1YKL - chains K and L of the 12 polymer chains in the assembly; structure by X-ray diffraction, 2.25 A resolution.

== Chain K ==
Protein: Protocatechuate 3,4-dioxygenase alpha chain
From: Pseudomonas putida
Notes: EC 1.13.11.3
UniProt: P00436 (PCXA_PSEPU); residues 1-200 here = UniProt positions 1-200
Chain sequence (200 residues; row label = number of the first residue in the row):
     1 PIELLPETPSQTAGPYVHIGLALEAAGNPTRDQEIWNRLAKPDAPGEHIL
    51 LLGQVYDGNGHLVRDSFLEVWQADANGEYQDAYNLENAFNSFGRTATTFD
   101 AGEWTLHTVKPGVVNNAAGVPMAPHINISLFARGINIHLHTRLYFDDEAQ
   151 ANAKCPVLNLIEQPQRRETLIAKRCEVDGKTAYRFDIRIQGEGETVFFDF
Small-molecule neighbours: 3,4-dihydroxybenzoic acid (DHB): Thr-12, Gly-14, Pro-15, Arg-133, Gly-134

== Chain L ==
Protein: Protocatechuate 3,4-dioxygenase beta chain
From: Pseudomonas putida
Notes: EC 1.13.11.3
UniProt: P00437 (PCXB_PSEPU); residues 301-538 here correspond to UniProt positions 1-238 (UniProt number = residue number - 300)
Chain sequence (238 residues; numbered 301 to 538; the number before each row is that of its first residue):
   301 PAQDNSRFVIRDRNWHPKALTPDYKTSIARSPRQALVSIPQSISETTGPN
   351 FSHLGFGAHDHDLLLNFNNGGLPIGERIIVAGRVVDQYGKPVPNTLVEMW
   401 QANAGGRCRHKNDRYLAPLDPNFGGVGRCLTDSDGYYSFRTIKPGPYPWR
   451 NGPNDWRPAHIHFGISGPSIATKLITQLYFEGDPLIPMCPIVKSIANPEA
   501 VQQLIAKLDMNNANPMDCLAYRFDIVLRGQRKTHFENC
Construct notes: engineered mutation Cys-408 (Tyr108 in P00437)
Metal / ion sites: Fe ion: Tyr-447, His-460, His-462 (together with 3,4-dihydroxybenzoic acid)
Small-molecule neighbours: 3,4-dihydroxybenzoic acid (DHB): Tyr-324, Thr-326, Tyr-447, Trp-449, Arg-457, His-460, His-462, Gln-477, Ile-491

== Interface between chain K and chain L ==
Contacting residue pairs (155):
  Leu-4(K) with Gln-387(L)
  Leu-5(K) with Gln-387(L), hydrogen bond (backbone-side chain); Val-526(L), hydrophobic
  Pro-6(K) with Trp-315(L), hydrophobic; Gln-387(L); Gln-503(L); Val-526(L)
  Glu-7(K) with Arg-311(L), salt bridge; Trp-315(L), hydrogen bond (backbone-side chain); His-316(L), salt bridge; Gln-387(L); Leu-474(L); Gln-503(L); Val-526(L); Arg-528(L)
  Thr-8(K) with His-316(L); Leu-474(L); Thr-476(L); Gln-503(L); Leu-504(L); Ile-525(L); Val-526(L), hydrogen bond (backbone-backbone)
  Pro-9(K) with Trp-315(L); His-316(L); Thr-476(L), hydrogen bond (backbone-side chain); Ile-495(L), hydrophobic; Ala-500(L), hydrophobic; Leu-504(L)
  Ser-10(K) with His-316(L), hydrogen bond (backbone-side chain); Pro-317(L); Ile-475(L)
  Gln-11(K) with Ile-475(L), hydrogen bond (backbone-backbone); Thr-476(L); Gln-477(L); Tyr-479(L), hydrogen bond; Ile-491(L); Ser-494(L); Ile-495(L); Leu-504(L)
  Thr-12(K) with Tyr-324(L); Gln-477(L), hydrogen bond (backbone-side chain)
  Ala-13(K) with Trp-400(L); His-462(L); Ile-475(L), hydrophobic
  Tyr-16(K) with Trp-400(L); Cys-408(L), hydrophobic; His-410(L); Asp-413(L); Tyr-447(L)
  Val-17(K) with Trp-400(L), hydrophobic
  Ile-19(K) with Trp-400(L); Cys-408(L), hydrophobic; Arg-409(L); His-410(L); Val-426(L)
  Gly-20(K) with Trp-400(L); Val-426(L)
  Leu-21(K) with Glu-398(L); Trp-400(L), hydrophobic; Ile-475(L), hydrophobic
  Ala-26(K) with Lys-411(L), hydrogen bond (backbone-side chain)
  Asn-28(K) with Arg-409(L), hydrogen bond (side chain-backbone); Lys-411(L)
  Arg-31(K) with Val-426(L); Arg-428(L)
  Gln-33(K) with Leu-354(L); Gly-355(L), hydrogen bond (side chain-backbone); Arg-428(L), hydrogen bond (backbone-side chain)
  Ile-35(K) with Phe-351(L), hydrophobic
  Asp-57(K) with Ala-329(L)
  Gly-58(K) with Ala-329(L), hydrogen bond (backbone-backbone)
  Val-63(K) with Arg-330(L)
  Asp-65(K) with Arg-330(L), salt bridge
  Glu-69(K) with Lys-473(L), salt bridge
  Trp-71(K) with Ser-344(L), hydrogen bond (side chain-backbone); Thr-347(L), hydrogen bond; Gly-348(L); Pro-349(L); Ile-470(L)
  Glu-78(K) with Pro-301(L)
  Tyr-79(K) with Pro-301(L); Ala-302(L), hydrogen bond (backbone-backbone); Ser-344(L), hydrogen bond; Thr-347(L)
  Asp-81(K) with Gly-348(L); Pro-349(L); Asn-350(L), hydrogen bond (backbone-backbone)
  Tyr-83(K) with Asn-350(L), hydrogen bond (backbone-backbone); His-353(L)
  Asn-84(K) with His-353(L)
  Phe-92(K) with Pro-349(L), hydrophobic; Phe-351(L), hydrophobic
  Arg-94(K) with Glu-398(L), salt bridge
  Phe-99(K) with Asn-412(L)
  Val-114(K) with Ile-343(L), hydrophobic; Ser-344(L)
  Asn-115(K) with Ile-343(L)
  Ala-117(K) with Arg-307(L); Asn-537(L), hydrogen bond (backbone-side chain)
  Ala-118(K) with Asn-537(L)
  Met-122(K) with Ser-342(L); Ser-344(L)
  His-125(K) with Ser-344(L), hydrogen bond
  Asn-127(K) with Ser-344(L); Glu-345(L); Ile-470(L)
  Phe-131(K) with Lys-473(L); Ile-475(L), hydrophobic
  Arg-133(K) with Tyr-324(L); Thr-326(L); Arg-330(L), hydrogen bond (backbone-side chain)
  Gly-134(K) with Tyr-324(L), hydrogen bond (backbone-side chain); Thr-326(L); Ser-327(L)
  Ile-135(K) with Arg-330(L)
  Asn-136(K) with Pro-317(L); Lys-318(L), hydrogen bond (side chain-backbone); Ala-319(L), hydrogen bond (side chain-backbone); Thr-321(L), hydrogen bond; Tyr-324(L); Ser-494(L)
  Ile-137(K) with Arg-313(L); His-316(L)
  His-138(K) with Arg-311(L); Lys-473(L)
  His-140(K) with Arg-311(L)
  Arg-142(K) with Ser-344(L); Glu-345(L), salt bridge
  Leu-160(K) with Ile-339(L), hydrophobic; Pro-340(L)
  Arg-166(K) with Gln-334(L)
  Ile-189(K) with Arg-330(L); Pro-332(L)
  Gln-190(K) with Ile-328(L), hydrogen bond (side chain-backbone); Ala-329(L); Ser-331(L), hydrogen bond (side chain-backbone); Arg-333(L)
  Glu-194(K) with Pro-332(L); Arg-333(L), hydrogen bond (side chain-backbone); Gln-334(L), hydrogen bond (side chain-backbone)
  Val-196(K) with Val-337(L), hydrophobic
  Phe-197(K) with Pro-332(L), hydrophobic; Leu-336(L), hydrophobic; Val-337(L), hydrogen bond (backbone-backbone)
  Phe-198(K) with Val-337(L); Ile-339(L), hydrophobic
  Asp-199(K) with Arg-313(L), salt bridge; Val-337(L), hydrogen bond (backbone-backbone); Ser-338(L); Ile-339(L), hydrogen bond (backbone-backbone)
  Phe-200(K) with Ile-339(L); Gln-341(L), hydrogen bond (backbone-side chain); Glu-345(L); Ala-471(L), hydrophobic; Arg-528(L), hydrogen bond (backbone-side chain)
Also at the interface, not in a pair above, chain K (75 interface residues in all): Gly-14, Pro-15, His-18, Leu-23, Gly-27, Pro-29, Glu-34, Asn-59, Gln-80, Ala-82, Asn-116, Ala-132, Leu-139, Val-157, Ile-161
Also at the interface, not in a pair above, chain L (86 interface residues in all): Asp-304, Val-309, Ala-335, Asp-360, Phe-367, Val-385, Asp-386, Tyr-388, Gly-389, Leu-396, Gln-401, Gly-425, Val-492, Asp-524, Leu-527, Glu-536

== In short ==
75 residues of chain K face 86 of chain L across their interface; the contacts include 35 hydrogen bonds and 7
salt bridges. Among the polar pairs are Glu-7(K)/Arg-311(L), Glu-7(K)/His-316(L) and Asp-65(K)/Arg-330(L).
3,4-dihydroxybenzoic acid is bound between chain K and chain L.
Here chain K is Protocatechuate 3,4-dioxygenase alpha chain and chain L is Protocatechuate 3,4-dioxygenase
beta chain, both from Pseudomonas putida. Entry 1YKL (Protocatechuate 3,4-Dioxygenase Y408C mutant bound to
DHB) was determined by X-ray diffraction together with 1YKK, 1YKM, 1YKN, 1YKO and 1YKP from the same study.
